Entry 2WBY (X-ray diffraction, 2.60 A resolution); this record covers chains A and C of the 3 polymer chains in the assembly.

[Chain A]
Protein: Insulin-degrading enzyme
Source organism: Homo sapiens
Notes: EC 3.4.24.56
UniProtKB: P14735 (IDE_HUMAN); residue numbers follow UniProt; this construct covers 42-1019
Sequence (990 residues; numbered 30 to 1019; the number before each row is that of its first residue):
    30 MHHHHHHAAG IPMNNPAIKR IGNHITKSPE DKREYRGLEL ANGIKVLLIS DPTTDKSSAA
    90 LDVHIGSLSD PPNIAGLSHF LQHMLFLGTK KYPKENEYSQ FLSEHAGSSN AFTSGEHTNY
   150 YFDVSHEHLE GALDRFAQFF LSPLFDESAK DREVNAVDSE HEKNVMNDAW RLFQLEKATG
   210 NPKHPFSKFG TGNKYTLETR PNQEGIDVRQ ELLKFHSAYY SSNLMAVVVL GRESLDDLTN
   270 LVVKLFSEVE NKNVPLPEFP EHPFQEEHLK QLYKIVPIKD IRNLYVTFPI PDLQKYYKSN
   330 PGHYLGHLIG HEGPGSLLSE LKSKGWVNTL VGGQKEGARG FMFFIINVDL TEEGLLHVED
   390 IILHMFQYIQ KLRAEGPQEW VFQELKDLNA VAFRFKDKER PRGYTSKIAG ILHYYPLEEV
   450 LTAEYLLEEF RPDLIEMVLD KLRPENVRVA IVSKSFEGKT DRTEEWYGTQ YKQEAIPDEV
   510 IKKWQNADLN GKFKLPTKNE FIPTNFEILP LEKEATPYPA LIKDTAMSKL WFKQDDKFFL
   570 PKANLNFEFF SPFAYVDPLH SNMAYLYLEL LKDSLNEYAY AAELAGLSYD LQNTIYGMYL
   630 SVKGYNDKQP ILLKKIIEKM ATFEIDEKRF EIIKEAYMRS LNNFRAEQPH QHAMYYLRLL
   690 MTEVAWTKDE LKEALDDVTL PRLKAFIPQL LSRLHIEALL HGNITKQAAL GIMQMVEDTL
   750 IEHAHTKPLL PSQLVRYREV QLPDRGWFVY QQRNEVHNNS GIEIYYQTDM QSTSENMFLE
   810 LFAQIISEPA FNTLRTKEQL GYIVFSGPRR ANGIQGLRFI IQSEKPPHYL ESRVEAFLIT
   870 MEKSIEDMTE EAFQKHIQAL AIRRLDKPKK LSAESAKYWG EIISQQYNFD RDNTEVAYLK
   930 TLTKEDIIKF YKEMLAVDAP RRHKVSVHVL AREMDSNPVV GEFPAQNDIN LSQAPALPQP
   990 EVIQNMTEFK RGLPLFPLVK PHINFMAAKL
Disordered / not traced: 30-41, 966-978, 1013-1019
Sequence notes: engineered mutation L110 (Cys in P14735), Q111 (Glu in P14735), S171 (Cys in P14735), A178 (Cys in P14735), V257 (Cys in P14735), L414 (Cys in P14735), N573 (Cys in P14735), S590 (Cys in P14735), S789 (Cys in P14735), A812 (Cys in P14735), A819 (Cys in P14735), S904 (Cys in P14735), N966 (Cys in P14735), A974 (Cys in P14735)
UniProt features mapped onto this chain:
  - motif: E853 to Y858 (SlyX motif)
  - binding site (Zn(2+)): H108, H112, E189
  - binding site (substrate): H336 to G342, L359 to Q363
  - binding site (ATP): R429, D895 to S901
  - modified residue (N6-succinyllysine): K192, K697
  - mutagenesis: S132 (S132C: Increases catalytic rate towards INS and amyloid; when associated with C-817), N184 (N184C: Increases catalytic rate towards INS and amyloid; when associated with C-828), P286 (P286G: Reduced enzyme activity), G366 to G369 (Reduced enzyme activity), D426 (D426C: Increases catalytic rate towards INS and amyloid; when associated with C-899), Y496 (Y496A: Strongly reduced enzyme activity), F530 (F530A: Strongly increased enzyme activity), R767 (R767A: Decreases dimerization. No effect on degradation of ANP. Retains the ability to degrade an aberrant form of ANP, when in the presence of both ANP and the aberrant ANP), E817 (E817C: Increases catalytic rate towards INS and amyloid; when associated with C-132), Q828 (Q828C: Increases catalytic rate towards INS and amyloid; when associated with C-184), Y831 (Y831F: No effect on catalytic activity), K899 (K899C: Increases catalytic rate towards INS and amyloid; when associated with C-426)
Ion coordination: Zn2+: H108, H112
What the authors report for this chain:
  - mutagenesis - E111Q: abolished catalytic activity on insulin (proposed by the authors, not directly observed)

[Chain C]
Protein: Insulin A chain
UniProtKB: P01308 (INS_HUMAN); residues 1-20 here correspond to UniProt positions 90-109 (UniProt number = residue number + 89)
Sequence (20 residues; each row starts with the number of its first residue):
     1 GIVEQCCTSI CSLYQLENYC
Cystine bridges: C6-C11

[Chain A / chain C interface]
Pairs across the interface (32; chain A residue first):
  N139(A) - L13(C)
  F141(A) - S12(C)
  Y150(A) - S12(C)
  Y150(A) - L13(C)
  Y150(A) - Y14(C)  hydrogen bond (side chain-backbone)
  H332(A) - I2(C)
  H336(A) - I2(C)
  G339(A) - G1(C)  hydrogen bond (backbone-backbone)
  E341(A) - G1(C)  hydrogen bond (side chain-backbone)
  L359(A) - G1(C)  hydrogen bond (backbone-backbone)
  V360(A) - G1(C)
  V360(A) - E4(C)
  G361(A) - G1(C)  hydrogen bond (backbone-backbone)
  G361(A) - I2(C)
  G361(A) - V3(C)  hydrogen bond (backbone-backbone)
  G362(A) - V3(C)
  Q363(A) - V3(C)
  Q363(A) - T8(C)  hydrogen bond (backbone-side chain)
  K364(A) - C7(C)
  K364(A) - T8(C)
  E365(A) - T8(C)  hydrogen bond (backbone-backbone)
  E365(A) - S9(C)  hydrogen bond
  I374(A) - V3(C)  hydrophobic
  R429(A) - Y14(C)  hydrogen bond
  R429(A) - N18(C)
  R431(A) - Y14(C)
  R431(A) - E17(C)  salt bridge
  G432(A) - Y14(C)
  K436(A) - Q15(C)
  Y609(A) - G1(C)
  Y609(A) - I2(C)
  K899(A) - N18(C)
Other interface residues (no listed pair), chain A (24 interface residues in all): S143, G335, L613
Other interface residues (no listed pair), chain C (14 interface residues in all): I10

[Summary]
The interface between chain A and chain C involves 24 residues on one side and 14 on the other; the contacts
include 10 hydrogen bonds and 1 salt bridge. Polar contacts include R431(A)-E17(C), Y150(A)-Y14(C) and
E341(A)-G1(C). From the paper: E111Q of chain A abolishes catalytic activity on insulin.
Chain A is Insulin-degrading enzyme (Homo sapiens) and chain C is Insulin A chain; the structure, Crystal
structure of human insulin-degrading enzyme in complex with insulin, was determined by X-ray diffraction (same
publication as 2WC0).
